5IP2 - chains B and C of the 6 polymer chains in the assembly; structure by X-ray diffraction, 3.30 A resolution.

# Chain B (and C)
Protein: Nucleoprotein
From: Tomato spotted wilt virus
Notes: chain C of this document is another copy of the same molecule, construct and numbering; everything in this record applies to it too
UniProtKB: F4ZD19 (F4ZD19_TSWV); residues 1-258 here = UniProt positions 1-258
Sequence (279 residues; each row starts with the number of its first residue; numbers below 1 keep their minus sign (Met-20 is residue -20)):
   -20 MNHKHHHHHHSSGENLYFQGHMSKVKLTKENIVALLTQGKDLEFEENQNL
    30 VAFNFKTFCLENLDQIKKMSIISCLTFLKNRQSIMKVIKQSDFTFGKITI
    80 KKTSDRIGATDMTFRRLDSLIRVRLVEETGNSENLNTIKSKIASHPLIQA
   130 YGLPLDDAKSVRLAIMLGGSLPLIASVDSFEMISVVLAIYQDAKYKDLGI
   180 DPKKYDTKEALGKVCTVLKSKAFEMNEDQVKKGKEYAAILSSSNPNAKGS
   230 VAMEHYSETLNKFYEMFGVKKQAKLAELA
Unresolved in the structure: -20 to 1, 24-32, 224-228, 249-258 (chain C: -20 to 1, 24-32, 224-228, 245-258)
Sequence notes: expression tag (-20 to 0)

# How chain B and chain C interact
Contacting residue pairs (74; chain B residue first):
  Lys47(B) with Thr16(C); Gln17(C); Gly18(C)
  Met48(B) with Leu14(C); Leu15(C); Gln17(C)
  Ser49(B) with Gly18(C); Lys19(C); Asp20(C), hydrogen bond
  Ile51(B) with Asp20(C); Glu22(C)
  Ser52(B) with Leu14(C); Lys19(C), hydrogen bond (side chain-backbone); Leu21(C)
  Thr55(B) with Leu21(C), hydrogen bond (side chain-backbone); Glu22(C); Phe23(C)
  Asn59(B) with Phe23(C)
  Ser62(B) with Leu6(C)
  Ile63(B) with Ile11(C), hydrophobic; Phe23(C), hydrophobic
  Val66(B) with Lys8(C); Ile11(C), hydrophobic
  Ile67(B) with Ile11(C), hydrophobic
  Ser70(B) with Lys8(C)
  Phe72(B) with Lys8(C); Ile11(C), hydrophobic; Val12(C), hydrophobic; Leu15(C), hydrophobic
  Phe74(B) with Leu15(C), hydrophobic; Thr16(C)
  Gly75(B) with Thr16(C)
  Lys120(B) with Glu22(C)
  Lys175(B) with Lys187(C)
  Asp180(B) with Glu188(C)
  Lys182(B) with Lys182(C); Lys183(C), hydrogen bond (side chain-backbone); Tyr184(C)
  Ala231(B) with Cys194(C); Thr195(C)
  Met232(B) with Lys187(C); Gly191(C); Cys194(C), hydrophobic
  Tyr235(B) with Cys194(C); Leu197(C), hydrogen bond (side chain-backbone); Lys198(C), hydrogen bond (side chain-backbone); Phe202(C), hydrogen bond (side chain-backbone); Met204(C), hydrophobic
  Thr238(B) with Met204(C); Val209(C)
  Leu239(B) with Val164(C), hydrophobic; Ile168(C), hydrophobic
  Lys241(B) with Val209(C)
  Phe242(B) with Met161(C), hydrophobic; Ile168(C), hydrophobic; Val209(C); Gly212(C); Lys213(C); Ala216(C), hydrophobic
  Tyr243(B) with Ile168(C), hydrophobic; Asp171(C), hydrogen bond; Lys187(C); Leu190(C)
  Met245(B) with Ala216(C), hydrophobic; Ser220(C), hydrogen bond (backbone-side chain)
  Phe246(B) with Val165(C); Ile168(C), hydrophobic; Tyr169(C), hydrophobic; Ala172(C), hydrophobic; Lys173(C), hydrogen bond (backbone-side chain); Ala216(C); Leu219(C), hydrophobic; Ser220(C)
  Val248(B) with Ala172(C), hydrophobic
Other interface residues (no listed pair), chain B (37 interface residues in all): Phe56, Asp71, Thr73, Leu96, Ile100, Ser229, His234
Other interface residues (no listed pair), chain C (42 interface residues in all): Ala217

# Summary
The interface between chain B and chain C involves 37 residues on one side and 42 on the other, with 10
hydrogen bonds. Polar pairs include Ser49(B)-Asp20(C), Ser52(B)-Lys19(C) and Thr55(B)-Leu21(C).
Chain B and chain C are both Nucleoprotein (Tomato spotted wilt virus); the structure, Tomato spotted wilt
tospovirus nucleocapsid protein-ssRNA complex, was determined by X-ray diffraction, deposited together with
5IP1 and 5IP3.
